PDB entry 9M54 | electron microscopy, 3.24 A resolution | chains B and S of the 6 polymer chains in the assembly

[Chain B]
Protein: Guanine nucleotide-binding protein G(I)/G(S)/G(T) subunit beta-1
Organism: Rattus norvegicus
UniProtKB: P54311 (GBB1_RAT); numbering as in UniProt (aligned over 2-340)
Sequence (354 residues; numbered -10 to 343; the number before each row is that of its first residue; numbers below 1 keep their minus sign (Met-10 is residue -10)):
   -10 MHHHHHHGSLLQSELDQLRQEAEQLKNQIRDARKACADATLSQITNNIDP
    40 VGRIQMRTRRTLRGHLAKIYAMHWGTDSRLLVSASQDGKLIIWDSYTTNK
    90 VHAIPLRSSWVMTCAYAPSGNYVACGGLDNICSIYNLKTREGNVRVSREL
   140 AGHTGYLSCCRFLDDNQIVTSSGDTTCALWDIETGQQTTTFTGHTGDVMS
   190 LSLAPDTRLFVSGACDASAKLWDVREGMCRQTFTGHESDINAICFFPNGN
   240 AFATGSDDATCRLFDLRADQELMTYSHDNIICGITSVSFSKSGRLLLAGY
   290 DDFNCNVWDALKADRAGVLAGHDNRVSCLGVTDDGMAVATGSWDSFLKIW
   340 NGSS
Disordered / not traced: -10 to 0
Differences from the reference sequence: initiating methionine (-10); expression tag (-9 to 1, 341-343)
Swiss-Prot annotation at these positions:
  - modified residue: Ser2 (N-acetylserine), His266 (Phosphohistidine)

[Chain S]
Protein: scfv16
Organism: Mus musculus
Notes: antibody fragment or engineered binder
Sequence (247 residues; row label = number of the first residue in the row; note: 14 numbers in that range are skipped by the numbering (no residue carries them; nothing is unmodelled there); a row labelled like 120A-120O holds insertion residues (120A, then the next letters in order)):
     2 VQLVESGGGLVQPGGSRKLSCSASGFAFSSFGMHWVRQAPEKGLEWVAYI
    52 SSGSGTIYYADTVKGRFTISRDDPKNTLFLQMTSLRSEDTAMYYCVRSIY
   102 YYGSSPFDFWGQGTTLTVS
120A-120O AGGGGSGGGGSGGGG
   135 SADIVMTQATSSVPVTPGESVSISCRSSKSLLHSNGNTYLYWFLQRPGQS
   185 PQLLIYRMSNLASGVPDRFSGSGSGTAFTLTISRLEAEDVGVYYCMQHLE
   235 YPLTFGAGTKLEL
Disordered / not traced: 120A-120O
Disulfides: Cys22-Cys96, Cys159-Cys229

[Chain B / chain S interface]
Pairs across the interface (13):
  Asp66(B) - Tyr103(S)
  Arg68(B) - Tyr103(S)
  Leu69(B) - Tyr103(S)  hydrophobic
  Asp83(B) - Tyr103(S)
  Val90(B) - Tyr102(S)  hydrophobic
  Arg129(B) - Arg98(S)
  Arg129(B) - Ser197(S)
  Glu130(B) - Gly26(S)
  Glu130(B) - Phe27(S)
  Glu130(B) - Ala28(S)  hydrogen bond (backbone-backbone)
  Glu130(B) - Phe32(S)
  Gly131(B) - Phe32(S)
  Asn132(B) - Ala28(S)
Other interface residues (no listed pair), chain B (10 interface residues in all): His91
Other interface residues (no listed pair), chain S (9 interface residues in all): Val2

[In short]
Chain B and chain S form an interface of 10 and 9 residues respectively; the contacts include 1 hydrogen bond.
Its one hydrogen bond, Glu130(B)-Ala28(S), is backbone to backbone.
Chain B is Guanine nucleotide-binding protein G(I)/G(S)/G(T) subunit beta-1 (Rattus norvegicus) and chain S is
scfv16 (Mus musculus); the structure, Cryo-EM structure of neuropeptide FF receptor 2 complex with NPVF, was
determined by electron microscopy (same publication as 9M0R and 9M2F).
